PDB entry 2GSO | X-ray diffraction, 1.30 A resolution | chain A

[Chain A]
Name: phosphodiesterase-nucleotide pyrophosphatase
Organism: Xanthomonas axonopodis pv. citri str. 306
Notes: EC 3.6.1.9; fragment: Residues (44-425)
UniProt: Q8PIS1 (Q8PIS1_XANAC); residue numbers follow UniProt; this construct covers 40-432
Amino-acid sequence (393 residues; numbered 40 to 432; the number before each row is that of its first residue):
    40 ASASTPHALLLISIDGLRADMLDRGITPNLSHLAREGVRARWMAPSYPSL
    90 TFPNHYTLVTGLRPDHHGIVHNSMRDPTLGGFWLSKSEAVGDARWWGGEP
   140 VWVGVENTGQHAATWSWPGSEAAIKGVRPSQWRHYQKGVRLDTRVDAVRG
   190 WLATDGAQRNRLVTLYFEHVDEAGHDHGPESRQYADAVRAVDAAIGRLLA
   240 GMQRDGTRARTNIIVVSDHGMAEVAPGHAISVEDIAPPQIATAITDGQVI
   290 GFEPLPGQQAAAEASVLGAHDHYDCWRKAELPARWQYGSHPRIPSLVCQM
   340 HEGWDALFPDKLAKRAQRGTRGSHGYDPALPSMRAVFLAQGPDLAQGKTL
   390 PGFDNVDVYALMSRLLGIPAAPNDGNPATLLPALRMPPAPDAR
Disordered / not traced: 40-43, 426-432
Disulfide bonds: C314-C337
Ion coordination: Zn2+ site 1: D54, T90, D257, H258 (together with vanadate); vanadate ion near T90 (its only coordinating residue here); Zn2+ site 2: D210, H214, H363 (together with vanadate)
From the paper describing this entry:
  - catalytic residues: T90
  - binding site for vanadate ion: T90, N111
  - specificity-determining residues: N111 (proposed by the authors, not directly observed)

[Overview]
The Zn2+ site 1 is built by D54, T90, D257 and H258. D210, H214 and H363 coordinate Zn2+ site 2. The paper
reports the catalytic residue T90; a binding site for vanadate ion at T90 and N111.
Chain A is phosphodiesterase-nucleotide pyrophosphatase (Xanthomonas axonopodis pv. citri str. 306); the
structure, Structure of Xac Nucleotide Pyrophosphatase/Phosphodiesterase in Complex with Vanadate, was
determined by X-ray diffraction (same publication as 2GSN and 2GSU).
